1KLJ - chains L and H; structure by X-ray diffraction, 2.44 A resolution.

== Chain L ==
Molecule: factor VIIa
From: Homo sapiens
Notes: EC 3.4.21.21; fragment: light chain
Reference sequence: P08709 (FA7_HUMAN); residues 84-152 here correspond to UniProt positions 144-212 (UniProt number = residue number + 60)
Sequence (69 residues; row label = number of the first residue in the row):
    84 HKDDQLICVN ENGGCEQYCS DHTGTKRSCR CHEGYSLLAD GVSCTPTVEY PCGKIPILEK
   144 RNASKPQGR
Disordered / not traced: 84-88, 145-152
Disulfide bonds: Cys-91/Cys-102, Cys-98/Cys-112, Cys-114/Cys-127
UniProt features mapped onto this chain:
  - site: Arg-152 (Cleavage)
  - glycosylation: Asn-145 (N-linked (GlcNAc...) asparagine)

== Chain H ==
Molecule: factor VIIa
From: Homo sapiens
Notes: EC 3.4.21.21; fragment: heavy chain
Reference sequence: P08709 (FA7_HUMAN); the construct lacks a stretch of the UniProt sequence and is renumbered around it, so the offset changes along the chain: 16-35 = UniProt 213-232; 37-60 = UniProt 233-256; 61-129 = UniProt 261-329; 134-147 = UniProt 337-350; 5 more segments
Sequence (254 residues; numbered 16 to 257 plus 19 insertion-coded residues; 7 numbers in that range are skipped by the numbering (no residue carries them; nothing is unmodelled there); the number before each row is that of its first residue; a row labelled like 60A-60D holds insertion residues (60A, then the next letters in order)):
    16 IVGGKVCPKG ECPWQVLLLV
    37 NGAQLCGGTL INTIWVVSAA HCFD
60A-60D KIKN
    61 WRNLIAVLGE HDLSEHDGDE QSRRVAQVII PSTYVPGTTN HDIALLRLHQ PVVLTDHVVP
   121 LCLPERTFS
129A-129G ERTLAFV
   134 RFSLVSGWGQ LLDR
   149 GATALELMVL NVPRLMTQDC LQ
170A-170E QSRKV
   171 GDSPNITEYM FCA
  184A G
   184 YSDG
  188A S
   188 KDSCKGDSGG PHATHYRGTW YLTGIVSWGQ
   219 GC
  221A A
   221 TVGHFGVYTR VSQYIEWLQK LMRSEPRPGV LLRAPFP
Disordered / not traced: 170D-170E, 171-174
Disulfide bonds: Cys-22/Cys-27, Cys-42/Cys-58, Cys-168/Cys-182, Cys-191/Cys-220
Ion coordination: Ca2+: Glu-70, Asp-72, Glu-75, Glu-80
UniProt features mapped onto this chain:
  - active site (Charge relay system): His-57, Asp-102, Ser-195
  - binding site (substrate): Asp-189
  - glycosylation: Asn-175 (N-linked (GlcNAc...) asparagine)

== Chain L / chain H interface ==
Pairs across the interface - 43 pairs, chain L then chain H:
  Val-92(L) with Arg-129B(H)
  Asn-95(L) with Phe-128(H); Thr-129C(H); Tyr-203(H)
  Gly-97(L) with Arg-204(H)
  Glu-99(L) with Tyr-203(H); Arg-204(H), salt bridge
  Gln-100(L) with Phe-128(H); Tyr-208(H)
  Tyr-101(L) with Leu-123(H), hydrogen bond (side chain-backbone); Pro-124(H); Glu-125(H); Phe-128(H), hydrophobic
  Arg-113(L) with Glu-125(H), salt bridge
  His-115(L) with Leu-123(H)
  Tyr-118(L) with Thr-206(H)
  Val-125(L) with Arg-204(H)
  Ser-126(L) with Arg-204(H), hydrogen bond
  Tyr-133(L) with Leu-114(H); Thr-115(H); Asp-116(H), hydrogen bond; Val-119(H)
  Pro-134(L) with Val-119(H)
  Cys-135(L) with Pro-120(H); Leu-121(H); Cys-122(H), disulfide
  Gly-136(L) with Trp-29(H); Pro-120(H), hydrogen bond (backbone-backbone); Cys-122(H), hydrogen bond (backbone-side chain); Thr-206(H); Trp-207(H), hydrogen bond (backbone-backbone)
  Lys-137(L) with Trp-29(H); Val-119(H); Gly-205(H), hydrogen bond (side chain-backbone); Thr-206(H), hydrogen bond
  Ile-138(L) with Gly-25(H); Glu-26(H); Trp-29(H), hydrophobic
  Pro-139(L) with Asp-116(H); Val-119(H)
  Ile-140(L) with Glu-26(H)
  Leu-141(L) with Glu-26(H)
  Lys-143(L) with Asp-116(H), salt bridge
Interface residues without a listed pair, chain L (23 interface residues in all): Glu-94, Cys-98
Interface residues without a listed pair, chain H (23 interface residues in all): Pro-28
Inter-chain disulfides: Cys-135(L)/Cys-122(H)

== Summary ==
Chain L and chain H each contribute 23 residues to their interface, with 1 disulfide bond, 8 hydrogen bonds
and 3 salt bridges. Polar pairs include Glu-99(L)/Arg-204(H), Arg-113(L)/Glu-125(H) and Lys-143(L)/Asp-116(H).
From UniProt: 3 active-site residues and substrate-binding residue Asp-189(H) on chain H.
Chain L is factor VIIa and chain H is factor VIIa, both from Homo sapiens; the structure, Crystal structure of
uninhibited factor VIIa, was determined by X-ray diffraction together with 1KLI from the same study.
